PDB entry 7YVU | electron microscopy, 3.20 A resolution | chains A and B

== Chain A ==
Name: Processed angiotensin-converting enzyme 2
Source organism: Mus musculus
Reference sequence: Q8R0I0 (ACE2_MOUSE); residue numbers follow UniProt; this construct covers 19-614
Chain sequence (596 residues; numbered 19 to 614; the number before each row is that of its first residue):
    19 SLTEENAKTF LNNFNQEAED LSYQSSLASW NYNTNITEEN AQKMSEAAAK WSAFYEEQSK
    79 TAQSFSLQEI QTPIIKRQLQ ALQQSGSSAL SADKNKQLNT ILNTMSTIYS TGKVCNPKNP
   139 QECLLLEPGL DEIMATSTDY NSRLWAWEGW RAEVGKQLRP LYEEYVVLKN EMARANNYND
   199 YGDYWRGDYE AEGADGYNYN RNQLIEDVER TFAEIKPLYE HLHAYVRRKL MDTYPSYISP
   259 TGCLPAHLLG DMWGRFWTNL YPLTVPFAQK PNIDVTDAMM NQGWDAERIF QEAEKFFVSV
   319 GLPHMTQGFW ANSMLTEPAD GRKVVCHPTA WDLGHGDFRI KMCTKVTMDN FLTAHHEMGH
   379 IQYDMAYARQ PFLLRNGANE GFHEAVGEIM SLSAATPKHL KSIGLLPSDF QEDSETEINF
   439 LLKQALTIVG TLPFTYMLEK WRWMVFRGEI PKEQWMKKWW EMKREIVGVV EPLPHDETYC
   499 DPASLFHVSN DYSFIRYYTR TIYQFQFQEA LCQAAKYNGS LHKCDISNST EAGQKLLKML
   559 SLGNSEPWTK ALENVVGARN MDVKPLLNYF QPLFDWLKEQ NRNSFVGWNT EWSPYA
Disulfides: Cys-133/Cys-141, Cys-344/Cys-361, Cys-530/Cys-542
Glycans and other covalent adducts: N-acetylglucosamine (NAG) linked to Asn-53, Asn-546
Metal / ion sites: Zn2+: His-374, His-378, Glu-402
Swiss-Prot annotation at these positions:
  - active site: Glu-375 (Proton acceptor), His-505 (Proton donor)
  - binding site (chloride): Arg-169, Trp-477, Lys-481
  - binding site (substrate): Arg-273, His-345, Pro-346, Tyr-515
  - binding site (Zn(2+)): His-374, His-378, Glu-402
  - glycosylation (N-linked (GlcNAc...) asparagine): Asn-53, Asn-536, Asn-546

== Chain B ==
Name: Spike protein S1
Source organism: Severe acute respiratory syndrome coronavirus 2
Notes: fragment: rbd
Reference sequence: P0DTC2 (SPIKE_SARS2); residue numbers follow UniProt; this construct covers 333-527
Chain sequence (195 residues; each row starts with the number of its first residue):
   333 TNLCPFDEVF NATRFASVYA WNRKRISNCV ADYSVLYNFA PFFAFKCYGV SPTKLNDLCF
   393 TNVYADSFVI RGNEVSQIAP GQTGNIADYN YKLPDDFTGC VIAWNSNKLD SKVGGNYNYL
   453 YRLFRKSNLK PFERDISTEI YQAGNKPCNG VAGFNCYFPL RSYGFRPTYG VGHQPYRVVV
   513 LSFELLHAPA TVCGP
Disulfides: Cys-336/Cys-361, Cys-379/Cys-432, Cys-391/Cys-525, Cys-480/Cys-488
Glycans and other covalent adducts: N-acetylglucosamine (NAG) linked to Asn-343
Differences from the reference sequence: variant Asp-339 (Gly in P0DTC2), Phe-371 (Ser in P0DTC2), Pro-373 (Ser in P0DTC2), Phe-375 (Ser in P0DTC2), Ala-376 (Thr in P0DTC2), Asn-405 (Asp in P0DTC2), Ser-408 (Arg in P0DTC2), Asn-417 (Lys in P0DTC2), Lys-440 (Asn in P0DTC2), Asn-477 (Ser in P0DTC2), Lys-478 (Thr in P0DTC2), Ala-484 (Glu in P0DTC2), Arg-493 (Gln in P0DTC2), Arg-498 (Gln in P0DTC2), Tyr-501 (Asn in P0DTC2), His-505 (Tyr in P0DTC2)
Swiss-Prot annotation at these positions:
  - region: Asn-448 to Phe-456 (Immunodominant HLA epitope recognized by the CD8+)
  - glycosylation: Asn-343 (N-linked (GlcNAc...) (complex) asparagine)
  - natural variant: Asp-339 (G339D: In strain: Omicron/BA.1, Omicron/BA.2 and 4 more; this construct carries the variant), Arg-346 (R346K: In strain: Mu/B.1.621; R346T: In strain: Omicron/BQ.1.1, Omicron/XBB.1.5 and 1 more), Leu-368 (L368I: In strain: Omicron/XBB.1.5, Omicron/EG.5.1), Phe-371 (S371F: In strain: Omicron/BA.2, Omicron/BA.2.12.1 and 6 more; this construct carries the variant), Pro-373 (S373P: In strain: Omicron/BA.1, Omicron/BA.2 and 7 more; this construct carries the variant), Phe-375 (S375F: In strain: Omicron/BA.1, Omicron/BA.2 and 7 more; this construct carries the variant), Ala-376 (T376A: In strain: Omicron/BA.2, Omicron/BA.2.12.1 and 5 more; this construct carries the variant), Asn-405 (D405N: In strain: Omicron/BA.2, Omicron/BA.2.12.1 and 6 more; this construct carries the variant), Ser-408 (R408S: In strain: Omicron/BA.2, Omicron/BA.2.12.1 and 6 more; this construct carries the variant), Asn-417 (K417N: In strain: Beta/B.1.351, Omicron/BA.1 and 8 more; this construct carries the variant), Lys-440 (N440K: In strain: Omicron/BA.1, Omicron/BA.2 and 7 more; this construct carries the variant), Lys-444 (K444T: In strain: Omicron/BQ.1.1), 16 further natural variant entries in UniProt
  - mutagenesis: Asn-343 (N343Q: Reduced viral infectivity), Leu-452 (L452R: Increased resistance to neutralizing antibodies. Decreases HLA binding to NF9 epitope. Increased binding affinity to human ACE2), Tyr-453 (Y453F: Decreased HLA binding to NF9 epitope. Increased binding affinity to human ACE2), Ala-475 (A475V: Increased resistance to neutralizing antibodies), Val-483 (V483A: Increased resistance to neutralizing antibodies), Phe-490 (F490L: Increased resistance to neutralizing antibodies and human covalescent sera neutralization), His-519 (H519P: Increased resistance to human covalescent sera neutralization)
From the paper describing this entry:
  - mutagenesis - R493Q: increased binding to rabbit
  - mutagenesis - R493Q: increased binding to horse
  - mutagenesis - R493Q: increased binding to pig
  - mutagenesis - R493Q: increased binding to goat
  - mutagenesis - R493Q: increased binding to sheep
  - mutagenesis - R493Q: decreased binding to dog

== Interface between chain A and chain B ==
Pairs across the interface (22):
  Asn-24(A) / Ala-475(B)
  Asn-24(A) / Asn-487(B)
  Thr-27(A) / Phe-456(B)
  Thr-27(A) / Tyr-489(B)
  Phe-28(A) / Tyr-489(B)
  Asn-31(A) / Arg-493(B)  hydrogen bond
  Gln-34(A) / Tyr-453(B)
  Gln-34(A) / Leu-455(B)
  Gln-34(A) / Arg-493(B)  hydrogen bond
  Gln-34(A) / Ser-494(B)
  Asp-38(A) / Tyr-449(B)
  Asp-38(A) / Arg-498(B)  salt bridge
  Tyr-41(A) / Arg-498(B)
  Tyr-41(A) / Thr-500(B)  hydrogen bond
  Tyr-41(A) / Tyr-501(B)  hydrophobic
  Gln-42(A) / Arg-498(B)
  His-353(A) / Tyr-501(B)
  His-353(A) / Gly-502(B)  hydrogen bond (backbone-backbone)
  His-353(A) / His-505(B)  hydrogen bond
  Gly-354(A) / Gly-502(B)
  Asp-355(A) / Thr-500(B)
  Arg-357(A) / Thr-500(B)
Interface residues without a listed pair, chain A (17 interface residues in all): Asn-30, Glu-35, Thr-79, Phe-83, Asn-330
Interface residues without a listed pair, chain B (16 interface residues in all): Gly-476, Phe-486
Interface features reported in the paper:
  - residue pairs: Asn-31(A)/Arg-493(B) (hydrogen bond), Thr-500(B)/Tyr-41(A) (hydrogen bond), Gly-502(B)/His-353(A) (hydrogen bond)
  - interface residues, chain B: Phe-486(B), Thr-500(B), Gly-502(B)

== Overview ==
17 residues of chain A and 16 residues of chain B are in contact, with 5 hydrogen bonds and 1 salt bridge.
Polar pairs include Asp-38(A)/Arg-498(B), Asn-31(A)/Arg-493(B) and Gln-34(A)/Arg-493(B). The authors report
hydrogen bonds between Asn-31(A) and Arg-493(B), Thr-500(B) and Tyr-41(A) and Gly-502(B) and His-353(A). The
paper reports that R493Q of chain B increases binding to rabbit; interface residues Phe-486(B), Thr-500(B) and
Gly-502(B).
Chain A is Processed angiotensin-converting enzyme 2 (Mus musculus) and chain B is Spike protein S1 (Severe
acute respiratory syndrome coronavirus 2); the structure, Cryo-EM structure of SARS-CoV-2 Omicron BA.2 RBD in
complex with mouse ACE2 (local refinement), was determined by electron microscopy (same publication as 7YHW,
7YJ3, 7YV8, 8GRY, 8H06 and 8H5C).
